Entry 3RHX (X-ray diffraction, 2.01 A resolution); this record covers chain B.

[Chain B]
Protein: Basic fibroblast growth factor receptor 1
Source organism: Homo sapiens
Notes: EC 2.7.10.1
UniProtKB: P11362 (FGFR1_HUMAN); numbering as in UniProt (aligned over 461-765)
Amino-acid sequence (306 residues; each row starts with the number of its first residue):
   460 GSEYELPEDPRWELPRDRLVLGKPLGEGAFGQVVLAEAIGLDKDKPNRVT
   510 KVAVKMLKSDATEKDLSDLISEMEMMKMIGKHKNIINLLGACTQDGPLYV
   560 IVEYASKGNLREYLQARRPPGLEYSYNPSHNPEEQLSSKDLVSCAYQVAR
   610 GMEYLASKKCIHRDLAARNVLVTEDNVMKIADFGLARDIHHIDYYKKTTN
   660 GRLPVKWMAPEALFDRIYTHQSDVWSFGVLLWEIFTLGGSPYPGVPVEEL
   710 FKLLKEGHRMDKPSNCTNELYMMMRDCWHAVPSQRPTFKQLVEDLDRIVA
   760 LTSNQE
Disordered / not traced: 460, 501-504, 578-593, 646-651, 762-765
Sequence notes: expression tag (460); engineered mutation Ala488 (Cys in P11362), Ser584 (Cys in P11362)
Ligand contacts: 3RH ((6S)-6-phenyl-5,6-dihydrobenzo[h]quinazolin-2-amine): Leu484, Gly485, Phe489, Val492, Ala512, Lys514, Glu531, Met535, Ile545, Val561, Glu562, Tyr563, Ala564, Leu630, Ala640, Asp641
Swiss-Prot annotation at these positions:
  - active site: Asp623 (Proton acceptor)
  - binding site (ATP): Leu484 to Gly487, Phe489, Gly490, Lys514, Glu562 to Ala564, Asn568, Arg627, Asp641
  - modified residue (Phosphotyrosine): Tyr463, Tyr583, Tyr585, Tyr653, Tyr654, Tyr730
  - natural variant: Arg470 (R470L: In HH2), Pro483 (P483T: In HH2), Gly490 (G490R: In HRTFDS), Ala520 (A520T: In HH2), Ile538 (I538V: In HH2), Asn546 (N546K: In ECCL), Val607 (V607M: In HH2), Lys618 (K618N: In HH2), His621 (H621R: In HH2), Arg622 (R622G: In HH2; R622Q: In HH2), Asp623 (D623Y: In HRTFDS), Arg627 (R627T: In HRTFDS), 16 further natural variant entries in UniProt
  - mutagenesis: Lys514 (K514A: Loss of kinase activity), Arg577 (R577E: Strongly reduced autophosphorylation in response to FGF signaling. No effect on in vitro kinase activity), Arg609 (R609V: Abolishes interaction with PLCG1), Asp623 (D623A: Loss of kinase activity), Tyr653 (Y653F: No effect on kinase activity. Loss of autophosphorylation and kinase activity; when associated with F-654), Tyr654 (Y654F: Reduced kinase activity. Loss of autophosphorylation and kinase activity; when associated with F-653), Asp755 (D755V: Abolishes interaction with PLCG1)
What the authors report for this chain:
  - binding site for 3RH: Leu484, Phe489, Val492, Ala512, Lys514, Met535, Val561, Tyr563, Leu630

[Overview]
Bound to chain B: compound 3RH. From UniProt: active-site residue Asp623, 13 ATP-binding residues and 7
mutagenesis sites. The paper reports a binding site for 3RH at Leu484, Phe489 and Val492 among others.
Chain B is Basic fibroblast growth factor receptor 1 (Homo sapiens); the structure, Crystal structure of the
catalytic domain of FGFR1 kinase in complex with ARQ 069, was determined by X-ray diffraction, deposited
together with 3RI1.
